Entry 7TJJ (electron microscopy, 2.70 A resolution); this record covers chains B and H of the 9 polymer chains in the assembly.

== Chain B ==
Protein: Origin recognition complex subunit 2
From: Saccharomyces cerevisiae
UniProt: P32833 (ORC2_YEAST); residues 1-620 here = UniProt positions 1-620
Chain sequence (620 residues; row label = number of the first residue in the row):
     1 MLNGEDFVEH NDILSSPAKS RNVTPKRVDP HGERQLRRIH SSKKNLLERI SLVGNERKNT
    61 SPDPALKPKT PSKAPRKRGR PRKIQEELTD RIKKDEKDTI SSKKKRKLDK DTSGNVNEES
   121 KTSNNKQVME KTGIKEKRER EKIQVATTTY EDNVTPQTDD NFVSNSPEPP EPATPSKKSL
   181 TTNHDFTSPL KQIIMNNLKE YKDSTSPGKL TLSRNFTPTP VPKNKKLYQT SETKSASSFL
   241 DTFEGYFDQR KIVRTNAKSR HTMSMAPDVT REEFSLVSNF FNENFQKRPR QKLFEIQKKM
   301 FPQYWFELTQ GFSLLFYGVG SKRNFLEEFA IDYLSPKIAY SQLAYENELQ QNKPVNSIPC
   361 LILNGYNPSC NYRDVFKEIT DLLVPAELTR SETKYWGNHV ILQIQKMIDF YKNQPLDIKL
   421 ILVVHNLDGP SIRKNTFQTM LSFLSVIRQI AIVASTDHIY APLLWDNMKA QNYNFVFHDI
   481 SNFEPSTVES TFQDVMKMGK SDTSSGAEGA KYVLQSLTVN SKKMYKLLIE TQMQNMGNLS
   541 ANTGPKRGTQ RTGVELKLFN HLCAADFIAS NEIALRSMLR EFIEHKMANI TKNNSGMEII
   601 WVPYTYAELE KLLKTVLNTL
Unresolved in the structure: 1-233, 344-356, 498-620
UniProt features mapped onto this chain:
  - modified residue: Thr60 (Phosphothreonine), Thr187 (Phosphothreonine), Ser188 (Phosphoserine)

== Chain H ==
Molecule: DNA, 84 bp ARS1
Sequence (84 nucleotides; numbered 1 to 84; the number before each row is that of its first residue):
     1 TTTGTGCACT TGCCTGCAGG CCTTTTGAAA AGCAAGCATA AAAGATCTAA ACATAAAATC
    61 TGTAAAATAA CAAGATGTAA AGAT
Unresolved in the structure: 1-23, 65-84

== How chain B and chain H interact ==
Contacting residue pairs (10; chain B residue first):
  Lys251(B) with DA31(H), salt bridge to the phosphate
  Arg254(B) with DG32(H), base contact
  Arg373(B) with DA51(H), sugar contact; DC52(H), salt bridge to the phosphate
  Arg390(B) with DT54(H), salt bridge to the phosphate
  Trp396(B) with DC52(H), hydrogen bond to the base; DA53(H), hydrogen bond to the phosphate
  Gly397(B) with DC52(H), phosphate contact
  His399(B) with DC52(H), hydrogen bond to the phosphate; DA53(H), salt bridge to the phosphate
Other interface residues (no listed pair), chain B (11 interface residues in all): Thr393, Lys394, Tyr395, Asn398
Other interface residues (no listed pair), chain H (7 interface residues in all): DC33

== In short ==
Chain B and chain H form an interface of 11 and 7 residues respectively; the contacts include 3 hydrogen bonds
and 4 salt bridges. Among the polar pairs are Trp396(B)-DC52(H), Trp396(B)-DA53(H) and His399(B)-DC52(H).
Here chain B is Origin recognition complex subunit 2 (Saccharomyces cerevisiae) and chain H is DNA, 84 bp
ARS1. Entry 7TJJ (S. cerevisiae ORC bound to 84 bp ARS1 DNA and Cdc6 (state 1) with docked Orc6 ...) was
determined by electron microscopy, deposited together with 7TJF, 7TJH, 7TJI and 7TJK.
